Entry 5OP6 (X-ray diffraction, 2.45 A resolution); this record covers chain A.

[Chain A]
Name: Hypoxia-inducible factor 1-alpha inhibitor
From: Homo sapiens
Notes: EC 1.14.11.30, 1.14.11.-
UniProtKB: Q9NWT6 (HIF1N_HUMAN); numbering as in UniProt (aligned over 1-349)
Chain sequence (351 residues; row label = number of the first residue in the row; numbers below 1 keep their minus sign (Ser-1 is residue -1)):
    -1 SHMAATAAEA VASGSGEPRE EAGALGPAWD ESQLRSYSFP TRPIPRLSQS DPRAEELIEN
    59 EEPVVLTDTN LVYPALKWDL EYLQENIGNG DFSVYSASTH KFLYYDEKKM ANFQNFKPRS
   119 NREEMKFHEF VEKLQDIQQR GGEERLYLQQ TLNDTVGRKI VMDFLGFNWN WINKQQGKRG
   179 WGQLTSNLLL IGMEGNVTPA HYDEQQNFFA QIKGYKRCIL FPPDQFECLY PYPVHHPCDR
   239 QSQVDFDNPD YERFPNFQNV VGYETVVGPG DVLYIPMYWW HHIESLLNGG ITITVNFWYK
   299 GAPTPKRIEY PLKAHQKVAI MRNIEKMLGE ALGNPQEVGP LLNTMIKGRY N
Not modelled in the structure: -1 to 14, 117-118
Construct notes: expression tag (-1 to 0)
Curated features (UniProtKB/Swiss-Prot):
  - binding site (2-oxoglutarate): Tyr145, Thr196, Asn205, Lys214, Asn294
  - binding site (substrate): Asp152, Gln181 to Thr183, Asp201 to Gln203, Arg238, Gln239, Ala300, Asn321
  - binding site (Fe cation): His199, Asp201, His279
  - site: Leu340 (Important for dimer formation)
  - modified residue: Ala2 (N-acetylalanine)
  - mutagenesis: His199 (H199A: Prevents suppression of HIF CAD activity. Strongly stimulates 2-oxoglutarate turnover. No stimulation of 2-oxoglutarate turnover; when associated with R-340), Asp201 (D201A: Prevents suppression of HIF CAD activity; D201E: Loss of HIF1A Asn hydroxylation activity. Slightly stimulates 2-oxoglutarate turnover; D201G: No impact on HIF1A Asn hydroxylation activity ...), Gln239 (Q239H: No effect on Asp hydroxylation ability), Trp296 (W296R: Loss of HIF1A Asn hydroxylation activity and slight stimulation of 2-oxoglutarate turnover; when associated with G-201), Leu340 (L340R: Impairs dimer formation, leading to loss of HIF1A Asn hydroxylation activity. No stimulation of 2-oxoglutarate turnover; when associated with A-201), Ile344 (I344R: No effect on dimer formation and HIF1A Asn hydroxylation activity)
Ion coordination: Zn2+: His199, Asp201, His279 (together with zinc)
Ligand contacts: zinc (A0W; 2-[[1,3-dicyclohexyl-4-oxidanyl-2,6-bis(oxidanylidene)pyrimidin-5-yl]carbonylamino]ethanoic acid): Tyr93, Phe100, Leu101, Tyr102, Tyr145, Gln147, Leu188, Thr196, His199, Asp201, Phe207, Lys214, Asp237, Arg238, Gln239, His279, Ile281, Asn294, Trp296
Reported in the primary citation:
  - Zn2+ coordination: Asp201, His279
  - binding site for zinc: Tyr145, Lys214

[In short]
Bound to chain A: zinc. His199, Asp201 and His279 coordinate Zn2+. From UniProt: 5 residues binding
2-oxoglutarate, 11 substrate-binding residues, 3 Fe cation-binding residues and 6 mutagenesis sites. From the
paper: a binding site for zinc at Tyr145 and Lys214; Zn2+ coordination by Asp201 and His279.
Chain A is Hypoxia-inducible factor 1-alpha inhibitor (Homo sapiens); the structure, Factor Inhibiting HIF
(FIH) in complex with zinc and GSK128863, was determined by X-ray diffraction, deposited together with 5OP8,
5OPC, 5OX5 and 5OX6.
